PDB entry 3OU1 | X-ray diffraction, 1.80 A resolution | chains A and B of the 3 polymer chains in the assembly

[Chain A]
Protein: MDR HIV-1 protease
Organism: Human immunodeficiency virus 1
Reference sequence: Q000H7 (Q000H7_9HIV1); numbering as in UniProt (aligned over 1-99)
Amino-acid sequence (99 residues; row label = number of the first residue in the row):
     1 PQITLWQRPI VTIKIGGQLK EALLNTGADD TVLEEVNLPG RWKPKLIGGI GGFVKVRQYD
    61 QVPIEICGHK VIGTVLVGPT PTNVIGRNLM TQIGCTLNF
Sequence notes: conflict Asn25 (Asp in Q000H7), Glu35 (Asp in Q000H7), Val36 (Ile in Q000H7), Leu46 (Met in Q000H7)

[Chain B]
Protein: MDR HIV-1 protease
Organism: Human immunodeficiency virus 1
Reference sequence: Q000H7 (Q000H7_9HIV1); numbering as in UniProt (aligned over 1-99)
Amino-acid sequence (99 residues; row label = number of the first residue in the row):
     1 PQITLWQRPI VTIKIGGQLK EALLNTGADD TVLEEVNLPG RWKPKLIGGI GGFVKVRQYD
    61 QVPIEICGHK TIGTVLVGPT PTNVIGRNLM TQIGCTLNF
Sequence notes: conflict Asn25 (Asp in Q000H7), Glu35 (Asp in Q000H7), Val36 (Ile in Q000H7), Leu46 (Met in Q000H7), Thr71 (Val in Q000H7)

[Interface between chain A and chain B]
Contacting residue pairs (84):
  Pro1(A) with Leu97(B); Asn98(B); Phe99(B), hydrogen bond (backbone-backbone)
  Gln2(A) with Thr96(B), hydrogen bond; Leu97(B); Asn98(B)
  Ile3(A) with Thr96(B); Leu97(B), hydrogen bond (backbone-backbone); Phe99(B), hydrophobic
  Thr4(A) with Thr96(B)
  Leu5(A) with Thr26(B); Arg87(B), hydrogen bond (backbone-side chain); Met90(B), hydrophobic; Thr91(B); Cys95(B)
  Trp6(A) with Arg87(B), hydrogen bond (backbone-side chain); Thr91(B)
  Gln7(A) with Arg87(B)
  Arg8(A) with Asp29(B), salt bridge; Arg87(B)
  Pro9(A) with Thr26(B); Arg87(B); Leu97(B), hydrophobic
  Leu23(A) with Gly27(B)
  Leu24(A) with Thr26(B), hydrogen bond (backbone-side chain); Leu97(B), hydrophobic
  Asn25(A) with Asn25(B); Thr26(B); Gly27(B), hydrogen bond (side chain-backbone)
  Thr26(A) with Leu5(B); Pro9(B); Leu24(B), hydrogen bond (side chain-backbone); Asn25(B); Thr26(B), hydrogen bond (side chain-backbone); Leu97(B)
  Gly27(A) with Leu23(B); Asn25(B), hydrogen bond (backbone-side chain)
  Asp29(A) with Arg8(B), salt bridge
  Ile50(A) with Pro81(B), hydrophobic
  Cys67(A) with Phe99(B), hydrophobic
  His69(A) with Phe99(B), hydrogen bond (side chain-backbone)
  Pro81(A) with Ile50(B), hydrophobic
  Arg87(A) with Leu5(B), hydrogen bond (side chain-backbone); Trp6(B), hydrogen bond (side chain-backbone); Gln7(B); Arg8(B); Pro9(B)
  Met90(A) with Leu5(B), hydrophobic
  Thr91(A) with Leu5(B); Trp6(B)
  Ile93(A) with Phe99(B)
  Gly94(A) with Asn98(B); Phe99(B)
  Cys95(A) with Leu5(B); Leu97(B), hydrophobic; Asn98(B); Phe99(B), hydrophobic
  Thr96(A) with Gln2(B), hydrogen bond; Ile3(B); Thr4(B); Thr96(B); Leu97(B); Asn98(B), hydrogen bond (backbone-backbone)
  Leu97(A) with Pro1(B); Gln2(B); Ile3(B), hydrogen bond (backbone-backbone); Leu24(B), hydrophobic; Thr26(B); Cys95(B), hydrophobic; Thr96(B); Leu97(B), hydrophobic
  Asn98(A) with Pro1(B); Gln2(B); Gly94(B); Cys95(B); Thr96(B), hydrogen bond (backbone-backbone); Asn98(B)
  Phe99(A) with Pro1(B), hydrogen bond (backbone-backbone); Ile3(B), hydrophobic; Cys67(B), hydrophobic; His69(B), hydrogen bond (backbone-side chain); Ile93(B); Gly94(B); Cys95(B), hydrophobic
Also at the interface, not in a pair above, chain A (31 interface residues in all): Ile66, Gln92
Also at the interface, not in a pair above, chain B (31 interface residues in all): Ile66, Gln92

[Summary]
Chain A and chain B each contribute 31 residues to their interface; the contacts include 19 hydrogen bonds and
2 salt bridges. Polar pairs include Arg8(A)-Asp29(B), Asp29(A)-Arg8(B) and Gln2(A)-Thr96(B).
Chain A is MDR HIV-1 protease and chain B is MDR HIV-1 protease, both from Human immunodeficiency virus 1; the
structure, MDR769 HIV-1 protease complexed with RH/IN hepta-peptide, was determined by X-ray diffraction (same
publication as 3OTS, 3OTY, 3OU3, 3OU4, 3OUA, 3OUB, 3OUC and 3OUD).
